Entry 8UDL (electron microscopy, 2.37 A resolution); this record covers chains A and P of the 5 polymer chains in the assembly.

Chain A:
Name: DNA polymerase subunit gamma-1
Organism: Homo sapiens
Notes: EC 2.7.7.7
Reference sequence: P54098 (DPOG1_HUMAN); numbering as in UniProt (aligned over 1-1239)
Sequence (1239 residues; numbered 1 to 1239; the number before each row is that of its first residue):
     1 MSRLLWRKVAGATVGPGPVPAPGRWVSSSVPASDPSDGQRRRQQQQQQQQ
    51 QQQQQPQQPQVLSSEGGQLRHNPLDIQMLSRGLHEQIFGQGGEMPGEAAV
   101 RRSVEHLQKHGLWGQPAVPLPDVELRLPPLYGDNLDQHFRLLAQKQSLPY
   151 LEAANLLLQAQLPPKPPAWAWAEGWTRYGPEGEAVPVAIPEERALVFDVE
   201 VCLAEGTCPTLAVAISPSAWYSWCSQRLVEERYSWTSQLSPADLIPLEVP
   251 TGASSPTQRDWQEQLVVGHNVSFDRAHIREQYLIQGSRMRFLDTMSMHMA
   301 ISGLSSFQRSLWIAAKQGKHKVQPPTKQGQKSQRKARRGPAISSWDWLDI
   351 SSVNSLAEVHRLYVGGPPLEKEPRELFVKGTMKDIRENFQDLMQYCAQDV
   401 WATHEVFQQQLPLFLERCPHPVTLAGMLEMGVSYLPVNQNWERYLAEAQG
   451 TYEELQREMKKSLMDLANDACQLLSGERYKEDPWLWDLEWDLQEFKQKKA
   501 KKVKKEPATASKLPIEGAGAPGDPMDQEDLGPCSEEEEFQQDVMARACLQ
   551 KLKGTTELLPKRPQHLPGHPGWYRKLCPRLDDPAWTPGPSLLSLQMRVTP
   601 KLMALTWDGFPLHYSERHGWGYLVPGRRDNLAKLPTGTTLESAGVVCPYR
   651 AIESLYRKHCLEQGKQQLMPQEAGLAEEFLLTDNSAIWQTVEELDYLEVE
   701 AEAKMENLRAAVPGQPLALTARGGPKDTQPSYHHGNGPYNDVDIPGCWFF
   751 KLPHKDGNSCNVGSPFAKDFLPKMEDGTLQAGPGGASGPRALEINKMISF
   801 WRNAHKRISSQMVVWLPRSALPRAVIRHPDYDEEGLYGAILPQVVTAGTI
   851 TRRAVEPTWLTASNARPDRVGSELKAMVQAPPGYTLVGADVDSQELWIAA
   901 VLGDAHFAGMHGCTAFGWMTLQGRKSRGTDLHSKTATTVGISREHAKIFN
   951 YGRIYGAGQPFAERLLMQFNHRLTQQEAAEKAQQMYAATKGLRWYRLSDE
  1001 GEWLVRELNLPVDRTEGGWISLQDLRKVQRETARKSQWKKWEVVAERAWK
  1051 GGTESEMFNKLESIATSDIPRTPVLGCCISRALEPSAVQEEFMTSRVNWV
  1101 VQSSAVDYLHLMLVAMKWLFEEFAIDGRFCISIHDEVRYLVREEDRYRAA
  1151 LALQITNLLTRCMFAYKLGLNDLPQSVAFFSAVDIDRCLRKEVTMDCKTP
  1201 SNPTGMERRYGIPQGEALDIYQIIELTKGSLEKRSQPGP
Not modelled in the structure: 1-68, 252-259, 317-341, 500-529, 632-644, 664-729, 998-1048, 1236-1239
Swiss-Prot annotation at these positions:
  - region: Gln43 to Gln55 (Does not contribute to polymerase and exonuclease enzymatic activities), Thr858 to Asn864 (Trigger loop)
  - motif: Val196 to Glu200 (Exo I), Val267 to Arg275 (Exo II), Tyr395 to Thr403 (Exo III), Val887 to Leu896 (Pol A), Arg943 to Gly958 (Pol B), His1134 to Val1141 (Pol C)
  - active site: Asp198 (Exonuclease activity)
  - binding site (DNA): Ser306, Ser593, Lys806, Thr849, Thr1094, Ser1095
  - binding site (RNA): Arg579, His754, Gly763, Lys768, Ser863, Arg869
  - binding site (a 2'-deoxyribonucleoside 5'-triphosphate): Asp890, Val891, Ser893, Glu895, Arg943, Lys947, Tyr951, Asp1135
  - binding site (Mg(2+)): Asp890, Val891, Asp1135
  - site (Critical for replication fidelity and mismatch recognition): Arg853, Gln1102
  - natural variant: Arg3 (R3P: In PEOB1 and SANDO), Gln55 (Q55QQ; Q55QQQ), Arg227 (R227W: In PEOB1 and MTDPS4B), Arg232 (R232G: In MTDPS4A; R232H: In LS), Leu244 (L244P: In MTDPS4A), Thr251 (T251I: In PEOB1, MTDPS4A and MTDPS4B), Gly268 (G268A: In PEOB1), Arg275 (R275Q: Found in a patient with epileptic encephalopathy, developmental delay and moderate intellectual disability; uncertain significance), His277 (H277L: In PEOB1; uncertain significance), Gly303 (G303R: In MTDPS4A), Leu304 (L304R: In PEOB1 and SANDO; L304SANDO: In PEOB1), Ser305 (S305R: In MTDPS4A), 52 further natural variant entries in UniProt
  - mutagenesis: Asp198 (D198A: Abolishes exonuclease activity; when associated with A-200. Decreases polymerase exonucleolytic proofreading by 30-fold for the T:G mismatch and by 14-fold for the A:A mismatch ...), Glu200 (E200A: Abolishes exonuclease activity; when associated with A-198. Decreases polymerase exonucleolytic proofreading by 30-fold for the T:G mismatch and by 14-fold for the A:A mismatch ...), Asp274 (D274A: Unable to idle at the 5'-end of the nascent DNA strand. Continues DNA synthesis into double-stranded DNA past the 5'-end creating a flap structure that cannot be ligated), Lys498 (K498C: Decreases processive DNA synthesis), Lys499 (K499C: Decreases processive DNA synthesis), Lys501 (K501C: Decreases processive DNA synthesis), Val543 to Leu558 (Markedly decreases the stimulation by POLG2, resulting in impaired processive DNA synthesis), Leu549 (L549N: Decreases processive DNA synthesis), Leu552 (L552N: Decreases processive DNA synthesis), Lys553 (K553N: Decreases processive DNA synthesis), Arg853 (R853A: Abolishes primer DNA extention in the presence of dNTPs. Impairs intrinsic polymerase processivity. Enhances exonuclease activity leading to primer DNA degradation), Asp890 (D890N: Abolishes DNA polymerase activity), 1 further mutagenesis entry in UniProt
Cystine bridges: Cys418-Cys1077
What the authors report for this chain:
  - conformationally variable residues (side-chain flip): Tyr955
  - contacts within the chain: Arg853-His1134
  - catalytic residues: Asp1135
  - mutagenesis - R853A: abolished catalytic activity

Chain P:
Molecule: 22-nt DNA strand
Sequence (22 nucleotides; row label = number of the first residue in the row):
     3 AAAACGACGGCCAGTGCCATAC

How chain A and chain P interact:
Pairs across the interface (25):
  Arg579(A) - DG12(P)  salt bridge to the phosphate
  His754(A) - DC20(P)  salt bridge to the phosphate
  Asn761(A) - DC19(P)  hydrogen bond to the phosphate
  Asn761(A) - DC20(P)  phosphate contact
  Val762(A) - DC20(P)  phosphate contact
  Gly763(A) - DC19(P)  hydrogen bond to the phosphate
  Gly763(A) - DC20(P)  hydrogen bond to the phosphate
  Ala767(A) - DC20(P)  phosphate contact
  Ala767(A) - DA21(P)  phosphate contact
  Lys768(A) - DA21(P)  hydrogen bond to the phosphate
  Lys768(A) - DT22(P)  salt bridge to the phosphate
  Phe800(A) - DT22(P)  hydrogen bond to the phosphate
  Arg853(A) - DC24(P)  base contact
  Leu860(A) - DA23(P)  sugar contact
  Thr861(A) - DT22(P)  base contact
  Thr861(A) - DA23(P)  sugar contact
  Ala862(A) - DA23(P)  sugar contact
  Ser863(A) - DT22(P)  hydrogen bond to the phosphate
  Ser863(A) - DA23(P)  hydrogen bond to the phosphate
  Asn864(A) - DA23(P)  hydrogen bond to the phosphate
  Asn864(A) - DC24(P)  phosphate contact
  Arg869(A) - DT22(P)  salt bridge to the phosphate
  His1134(A) - DC24(P)  phosphate contact
  Asp1135(A) - DC24(P)  phosphate contact
  Lys1191(A) - DC24(P)  salt bridge to the phosphate
Other interface residues (no listed pair), chain A (22 interface residues in all): Ser764, Ser799, Asn803, Ile1133
Other interface residues (no listed pair), chain P (8 interface residues in all): DG11

In short:
22 residues of chain A face 8 of chain P across their interface; the contacts include 8 hydrogen bonds and 5
salt bridges. Among the polar pairs are Asn761(A)-DC19(P), Gly763(A)-DC19(P) and Gly763(A)-DC20(P). From the
paper: the catalytic residue Asp1135(A); R853A of chain A abolishes catalytic activity.
Chain A is DNA polymerase subunit gamma-1 (Homo sapiens) and chain P is a 22-nt DNA strand; the structure,
Human Mitochondrial DNA Polymerase Gamma Binary Complex, was determined by electron microscopy (same
publication as 8UDK).
